Entry 8BFL (electron microscopy, 4.10 A resolution (low resolution: residue-level contacts below are approximate; hydrogen-bond / salt-bridge calls are withheld)); this record covers chains h and j of the 42 polymer chains in the assembly.

Chain h (and j):
Molecule: Major head protein
Source organism: Klebsiella phage vB_KpM_FBKp24
Notes: chain j of this document is another copy of the same molecule, construct and numbering; everything in this record applies to it too
UniProt: A0A7U0GBA8 (A0A7U0GBA8_9CAUD); residues 28-597 here correspond to UniProt positions 193-762 (UniProt number = residue number + 165)
Sequence (570 residues; numbered 28 to 597; the number before each row is that of its first residue):
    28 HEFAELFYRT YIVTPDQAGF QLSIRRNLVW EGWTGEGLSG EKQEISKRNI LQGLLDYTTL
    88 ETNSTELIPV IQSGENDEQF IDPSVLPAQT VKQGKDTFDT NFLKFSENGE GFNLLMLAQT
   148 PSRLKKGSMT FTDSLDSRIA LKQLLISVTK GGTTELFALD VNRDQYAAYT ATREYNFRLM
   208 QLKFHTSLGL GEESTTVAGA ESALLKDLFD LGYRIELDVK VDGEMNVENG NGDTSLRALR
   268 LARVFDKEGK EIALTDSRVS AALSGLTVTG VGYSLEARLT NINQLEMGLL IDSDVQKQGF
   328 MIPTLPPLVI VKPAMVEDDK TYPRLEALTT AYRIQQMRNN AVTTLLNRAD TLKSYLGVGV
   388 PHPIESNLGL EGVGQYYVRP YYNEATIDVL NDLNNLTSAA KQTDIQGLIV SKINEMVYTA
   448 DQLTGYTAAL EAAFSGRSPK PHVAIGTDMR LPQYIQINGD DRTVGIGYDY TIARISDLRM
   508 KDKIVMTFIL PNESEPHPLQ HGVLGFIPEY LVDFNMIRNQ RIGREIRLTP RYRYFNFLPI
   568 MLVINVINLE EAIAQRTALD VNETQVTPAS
Reported in the primary citation:
  - self-association interface (contacts with another copy of this molecule); pairs are residue here / residue on that copy: Asp163-Arg558

How chain h and chain j interact:
Pairs across the interface (104; chain h residue first):
  Arg52(h) with Asp346(j); Lys347(j)
  Trp60(h) with Val338(j)
  Glu63(h) with Pro340(j)
  Gly80(h) with Ile361(j)
  Leu81(h) with Ile361(j); Arg365(j)
  Leu82(h) with Ser503(j); Asp504(j); Leu505(j)
  Asp83(h) with Asn366(j); Leu505(j)
  Tyr84(h) with Asn366(j); Thr370(j); Arg506(j)
  Thr89(h) with Pro333(j)
  Ser91(h) with Pro333(j)
  Thr92(h) with Pro333(j)
  Lys152(h) with Arg545(j)
  Lys153(h) with Arg545(j)
  Asp163(h) with Pro330(j); Thr331(j); Arg558(j)
  Arg165(h) with Met328(j); Ile329(j); Pro330(j); Arg560(j)
  Asn189(h) with Glu398(j)
  Arg190(h) with Arg375(j); Glu398(j); Arg560(j); Tyr561(j); Phe562(j); Asn563(j)
  Asp191(h) with Gly396(j); Glu398(j)
  Gln192(h) with Gly326(j); Phe327(j); Glu398(j); Gly399(j); Phe562(j)
  His212(h) with Lys324(j)
  Glu220(h) with Lys380(j); Ser381(j)
  Arg241(h) with Tyr382(j)
  Glu243(h) with Ser393(j)
  Lys274(h) with Val387(j)
  Glu275(h) with Pro390(j)
  Gly276(h) with Pro390(j)
  Arg305(h) with Pro330(j); Thr331(j); Pro333(j)
  Thr307(h) with Thr331(j)
  Gln311(h) with Phe541(j); Met543(j)
  Glu313(h) with Pro334(j); Arg554(j)
  Met314(h) with Val336(j)
  Gly315(h) with Pro334(j); Val336(j)
  Leu316(h) with Val336(j)
  Leu317(h) with Val336(j); Val338(j)
  Ile318(h) with Ile337(j); Thr348(j)
  Asp319(h) with Thr348(j)
  Ser320(h) with Lys347(j); Thr348(j)
  Asn418(h) with Arg583(j)
  Asp419(h) with Arg583(j)
  Leu420(h) with Arg583(j)
  Asn421(h) with Thr424(j); Ser425(j); Arg583(j); Ala585(j)
  Leu423(h) with Leu423(j)
  Asp431(h) with Thr424(j); Ser425(j); Ala426(j)
  Ser438(h) with Ile580(j)
  Lys439(h) with Ala581(j)
  Glu442(h) with Glu577(j); Ile580(j)
  Tyr445(h) with Gln480(j)
  Thr446(h) with Arg477(j)
  Gln449(h) with Lys508(j)
  Arg489(h) with Gln429(j); Asn485(j)
  Thr584(h) with Arg583(j)
  Asp587(h) with Arg583(j); Asp587(j)
  Val588(h) with Asp587(j); Val588(j)
  Asn589(h) with Asp587(j); Val588(j)
  Glu590(h) with Val588(j); Glu590(j)
  Thr591(h) with Asp587(j); Val588(j); Asn589(j); Glu590(j)
  Gln592(h) with Glu590(j)
  Val593(h) with Glu590(j); Gln592(j)
Also at the interface, not in a pair above, chain h (76 interface residues in all): Asn54, Leu87, Glu88, Asn90, Ser164, Ala195, Tyr196, Ser214, Gly218, Ser221, Phe272, Glu303, Leu312, Ile414, Thr430, Asn441, Ile493, Leu586
Also at the interface, not in a pair above, chain j (77 interface residues in all): Ala45, Leu332, Leu335, Pro350, Leu355, Ala358, Gln362, Asn394, Leu395, Tyr481, Gln483, Arg548, Gln582, Thr584, Thr591

Summary:
The interface between chain h and chain j involves 76 residues on one side and 77 on the other. The paper
reports a self-association interface involving Asp163(h) and Arg558(h).
Chain h and chain j are both Major head protein (Klebsiella phage vB_KpM_FBKp24); the structure, Jumbo Phage
phi-kp24 empty capsid hexamers, was determined by electron microscopy (same publication as 8AU1 and 8BFK).
